PDB entry 5X6C | X-ray diffraction, 3.10 A resolution | chains A and F of the 4 polymer chains in the assembly

Chain A:
Protein: O-phosphoserine--tRNA(Cys) ligase
Source organism: Methanocaldococcus jannaschii DSM 2661
Notes: EC 6.1.1.27
Chain sequence (553 residues; numbered -3 to 549; the number before each row is that of its first residue; numbers below 1 keep their minus sign (Met-3 is residue -3)):
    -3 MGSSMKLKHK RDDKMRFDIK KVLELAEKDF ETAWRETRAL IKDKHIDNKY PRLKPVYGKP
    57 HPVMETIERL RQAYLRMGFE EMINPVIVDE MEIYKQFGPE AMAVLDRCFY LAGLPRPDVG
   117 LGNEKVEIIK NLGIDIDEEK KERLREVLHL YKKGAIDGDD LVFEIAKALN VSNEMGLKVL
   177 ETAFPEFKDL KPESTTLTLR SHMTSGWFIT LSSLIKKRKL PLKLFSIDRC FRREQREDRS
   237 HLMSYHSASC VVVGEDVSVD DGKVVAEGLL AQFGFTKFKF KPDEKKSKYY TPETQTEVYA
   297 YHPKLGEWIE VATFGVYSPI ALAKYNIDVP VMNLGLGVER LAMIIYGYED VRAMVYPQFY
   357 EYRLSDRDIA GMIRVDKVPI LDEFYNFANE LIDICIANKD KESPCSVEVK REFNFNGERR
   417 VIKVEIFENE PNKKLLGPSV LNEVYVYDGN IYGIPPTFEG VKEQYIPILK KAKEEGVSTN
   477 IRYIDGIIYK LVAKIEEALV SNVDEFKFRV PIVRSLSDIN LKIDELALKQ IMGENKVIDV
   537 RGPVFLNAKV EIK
Unresolved in the structure: -3 to 10
Ligand contacts: ATP (adenosine-5'-triphosphate): Asp153, Asp155, Arg228, Glu230, Ser236, His237, Leu238, Tyr241, Asp279, Lys281, Glu306, Val307, Ala308, Thr309, Gly331, Leu332, Gly333, Arg336
From the paper describing this entry:
  - binding site for ATP: Arg228, Glu230, His237

Chain F:
Protein: Uncharacterized protein MJ1481
Source organism: Methanocaldococcus jannaschii
UniProt: Q58876 (Y1481_METJA); residues 1-213 here = UniProt positions 1-213
Chain sequence (216 residues; numbered -2 to 213; the number before each row is that of its first residue; numbers below 1 keep their minus sign (Met-2 is residue -2)):
    -2 MNHMRVEYSK DLIRKGISTI SQLKKAKIRV EKDDKKISYK DAKPGKIDVN EFKKAIYLLI
    58 EADDFLYKKA PKHELNEEEA KEFCKLIIKC QEHLNKILAN FGFEFEEKEI DEGALYIVSN
   118 KKLFKKLKNK NPNLKVVCTE GMLDIEDMRA IGVPEKALEG LKKKVEIARK NVERFIEKYK
   178 PEKIFVVVED DKDELLYLRA KNLYNAEKLD ADEILD
Unresolved in the structure: -2, 25-213
Differences from the reference sequence: initiating methionine (-2); expression tag (-1 to 0)

Interface between chain A and chain F:
Contacting residue pairs - 22 pairs, chain A then chain F:
  Ile376(A) with Lys7(F)
  Leu377(A) with Lys7(F)
  Asp378(A) with Glu4(F); Lys7(F), salt bridge
  Glu379(A) with Arg11(F), salt bridge
  Phe411(A) with Arg11(F); Ile14(F), hydrophobic; Ser15(F), hydrogen bond (backbone-side chain)
  Asn412(A) with Lys12(F); Ser15(F)
  Glu414(A) with Ser15(F); Ser18(F); Gln19(F); Lys22(F), salt bridge
  Arg416(A) with Ser18(F); Lys21(F)
  Leu495(A) with Ile14(F), hydrophobic; Ile17(F)
  Val496(A) with Ile14(F), hydrophobic; Ile17(F)
  Asn498(A) with Lys21(F), hydrogen bond
  Asp500(A) with Lys21(F), salt bridge
Other interface residues (no listed pair), chain A (14 interface residues in all): Gly413, Arg415
Other interface residues (no listed pair), chain F (12 interface residues in all): Ile10
From the paper, about this interface:
  - interface residues, chain F: Ile14(F)

Summary:
The interface between chain A and chain F involves 14 residues on one side and 12 on the other; the contacts
include 2 hydrogen bonds and 4 salt bridges. Polar pairs include Asp378(A)-Lys7(F), Glu379(A)-Arg11(F) and
Glu414(A)-Lys22(F). Chain A binds ATP. The paper reports a binding site for ATP at Arg228(A), Glu230(A) and
His237(A); the interface residue Ile14(F).
Here chain A is O-phosphoserine--tRNA(Cys) ligase (Methanocaldococcus jannaschii DSM 2661) and chain F is
Uncharacterized protein MJ1481 (Methanocaldococcus jannaschii). Entry 5X6C (Crystal structure of SepRS-SepCysE
from Methanocaldococcus jannaschii) was determined by X-ray diffraction together with 5X6B from the same
study.
